PDB entry 6FWV | X-ray diffraction, 2.58 A resolution | chain A

== Chain A ==
Name: Collagen Adhesion protein
Organism: Bacillus anthracis
UniProtKB: A0A0F7RA58 (A0A0F7RA58_BACAN); residues 4-526 here correspond to UniProt positions 35-557 (UniProt number = residue number + 31)
Chain sequence (526 residues; each row starts with the number of its first residue):
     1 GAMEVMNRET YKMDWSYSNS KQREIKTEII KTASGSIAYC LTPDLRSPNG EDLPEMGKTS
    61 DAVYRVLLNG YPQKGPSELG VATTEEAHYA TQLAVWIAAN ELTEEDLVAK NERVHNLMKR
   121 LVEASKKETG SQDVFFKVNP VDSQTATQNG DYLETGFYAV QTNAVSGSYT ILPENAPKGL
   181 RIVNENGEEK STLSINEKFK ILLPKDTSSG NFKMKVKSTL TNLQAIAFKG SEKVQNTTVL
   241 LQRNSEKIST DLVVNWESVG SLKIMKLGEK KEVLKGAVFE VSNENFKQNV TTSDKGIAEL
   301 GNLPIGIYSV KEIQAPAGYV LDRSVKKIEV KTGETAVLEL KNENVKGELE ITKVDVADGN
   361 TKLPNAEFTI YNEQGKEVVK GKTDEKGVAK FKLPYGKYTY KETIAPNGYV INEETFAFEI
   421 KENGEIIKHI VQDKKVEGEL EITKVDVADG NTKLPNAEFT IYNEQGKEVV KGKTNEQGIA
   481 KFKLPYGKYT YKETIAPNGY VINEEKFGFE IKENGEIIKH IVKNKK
Unresolved in the structure: 1-3, 498
Sequence notes: expression tag (1-3)
Modified positions: Mse3 (selenomethionine); Mse6, Mse13, Mse56, Mse118, Mse214, Mse265 (selenomethionine; parent Met)
Covalent attachments: covalent link Lys266-Asn342, Lys444-Asn524; covalent link Lys353-Asp433
Bound ions: Zn2+ site 1: Asn69, Glu128; Zn2+ site 2: Glu112, His115 (shared with 1 residue of chain B); Zn2+ site 3: Glu513 (shared with 2 residues of chain B)
Reported in the primary citation:
  - contacts within the chain: Cys40-Gln235 (covalent link), Lys266-Asn342 (covalent link), Lys353-Asp433 (covalent link), Lys444-Asn524 (covalent link)
  - catalytic residues: Glu312, Glu493

== Summary ==
Asn69 and Glu128 coordinate Zn2+ site 1. Glu112 and His115 coordinate Zn2+ site 2. From the paper: catalytic
residues Glu312 and Glu493; contacts within the chain involving Cys40, Gln235 and Lys266 among others.
Chain A is Collagen Adhesion protein (Bacillus anthracis); the structure, The Bacillus anthracis TIE protein,
was determined by X-ray diffraction (same publication as 6FWY and 6FX6).
